Entry 4D0O (X-ray diffraction, 2.75 A resolution); this record covers chain A.

[Chain A]
Name: A-kinase anchor protein 13
From: Homo sapiens
Notes: fragment: rhogef domain, residues 1972-2207
UniProt: Q12802 (AKP13_HUMAN); residues 1976-2211 here correspond to UniProt positions 1972-2207 (UniProt number = residue number - 4)
Amino-acid sequence (244 residues; each row starts with the number of its first residue):
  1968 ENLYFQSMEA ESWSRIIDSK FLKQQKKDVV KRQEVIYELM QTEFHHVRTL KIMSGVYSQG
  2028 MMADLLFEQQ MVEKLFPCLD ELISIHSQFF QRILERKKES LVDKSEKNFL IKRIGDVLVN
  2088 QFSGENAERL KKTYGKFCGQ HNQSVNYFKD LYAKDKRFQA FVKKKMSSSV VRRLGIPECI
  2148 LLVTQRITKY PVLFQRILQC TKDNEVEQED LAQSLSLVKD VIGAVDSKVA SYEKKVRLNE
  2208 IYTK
Unresolved in the structure: 2071-2073, 2205-2211
Differences from the reference sequence: expression tag (1968-1975)
Reported in the primary citation:
  - conformationally variable residues (loop rearrangement): Trp1980, Ile1984, Glu2001
  - mutagenesis - R2163A: unchanged catalytic activity

[In short]
The paper reports that R2163A leaves catalytic activity unchanged; conformational variability at Trp1980,
Ile1984 and Glu2001.
Chain A is A-kinase anchor protein 13 (Homo sapiens); the structure, AKAP13 (AKAP-Lbc) DH domain, was
determined by X-ray diffraction, deposited together with 4D0N.
